8HFS - chains Y and B of the 8 polymer chains in the assembly; structure by electron microscopy, 2.98 A resolution.

== Chain Y ==
Name: Mannose-specific PTS system, IIC component
From: Lactococcus lactis subsp. lactis (strain KF147)
Notes: EC 2.7.1.69
UniProtKB: D2BKY8 (D2BKY8_LACLK); residue numbers follow UniProt; this construct covers 1-270
Sequence (270 residues; numbered 1 to 270; the number before each row is that of its first residue):
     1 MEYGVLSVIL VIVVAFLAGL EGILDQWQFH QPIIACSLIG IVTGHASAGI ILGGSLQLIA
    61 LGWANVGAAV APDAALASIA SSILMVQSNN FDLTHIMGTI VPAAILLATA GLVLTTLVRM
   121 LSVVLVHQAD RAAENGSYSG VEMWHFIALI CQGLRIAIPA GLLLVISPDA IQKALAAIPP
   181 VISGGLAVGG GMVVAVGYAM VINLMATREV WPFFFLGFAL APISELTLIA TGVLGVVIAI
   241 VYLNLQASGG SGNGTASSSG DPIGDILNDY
Disordered / not traced: 250-270
Ligand contacts: alpha-D-mannopyranose (MAN): Asn65, Val66, Gly67, Ala68
What the authors report for this chain:
  - specificity-determining residues: Leu93, Thr94 to Gly98

== Chain B ==
Name: Lactococcin-A immunity protein
From: Lactococcus lactis subsp. lactis
UniProtKB: P0A3M7 (LCIA_LACLL); residues 1-98 here = UniProt positions 1-98
Sequence (98 residues; numbered 1 to 98; the number before each row is that of its first residue):
     1 MKKKQIEFEN ELRSMLATAL EKDISQEERN ALNIAEKALD NSEYLPKIIL NLRKALTPLA
    61 INRTLNHDLS ELYKFITSSK ASNKNLGGGL IMSWGRLF
Disordered / not traced: 1-6

== Chain Y / chain B interface ==
Residue-residue contacts (31; chain Y residue first):
  Trp63(Y) with Leu97(B)
  Ala64(Y) with Ser93(B)
  Val66(Y) with Gly89(B); Met92(B), hydrophobic
  Gly67(Y) with Lys84(B); Asn85(B); Leu86(B)
  Ala68(Y) with Lys84(B); Leu86(B)
  Ala69(Y) with Gly89(B); Leu90(B); Ser93(B), hydrogen bond (backbone-side chain)
  Val70(Y) with Trp94(B), hydrogen bond (backbone-side chain)
  Pro72(Y) with Leu97(B), hydrophobic
  Ala187(Y) with Phe98(B)
  Gly190(Y) with Phe98(B)
  Gly191(Y) with Phe98(B)
  Val193(Y) with Leu90(B)
  Val194(Y) with Trp94(B)
  Gly197(Y) with Gly87(B)
  Met200(Y) with Leu86(B), hydrophobic; Gly87(B)
  Val201(Y) with Gly87(B); Gly88(B); Ile91(B), hydrophobic
  Asn203(Y) with Tyr44(B); Lys47(B)
  Leu204(Y) with Pro46(B); Lys47(B), hydrogen bond (backbone-side chain); Leu50(B), hydrophobic
  Met205(Y) with Lys47(B)
Other interface residues (no listed pair), chain Y (24 interface residues in all): Gly62, Leu112, Leu186, Tyr198, Ala206
Other interface residues (no listed pair), chain B (19 interface residues in all): Asn83, Gly95

== Summary ==
24 residues of chain Y face 19 of chain B across their interface, with 3 hydrogen bonds. Polar pairs include
Ala69(Y)-Ser93(B), Val70(Y)-Trp94(B) and Leu204(Y)-Lys47(B). Ligands of chain Y: alpha-D-mannopyranose. The
paper reports specificity determinants Leu93(Y) and Thr94(Y).
Chain Y is Mannose-specific PTS system, IIC component (Lactococcus lactis subsp. lactis (strain KF147)) and
chain B is Lactococcin-A immunity protein (Lactococcus lactis subsp. lactis); the structure, The structure of
LcnA, LciA, and the man-PTS of Lactococcus lactis, was determined by electron microscopy.
